1KCU - chains L and H; structure by X-ray diffraction, 2.20 A resolution.

# Chain L
Protein: PC287 immunoglobulin
Organism: Mus musculus
Notes: fragment: light chain
UniProtKB: P01837 (KAC_MOUSE); residues 109-214 here correspond to UniProt positions 1-106 (UniProt number = residue number - 108)
Chain sequence (214 residues; row label = number of the first residue in the row):
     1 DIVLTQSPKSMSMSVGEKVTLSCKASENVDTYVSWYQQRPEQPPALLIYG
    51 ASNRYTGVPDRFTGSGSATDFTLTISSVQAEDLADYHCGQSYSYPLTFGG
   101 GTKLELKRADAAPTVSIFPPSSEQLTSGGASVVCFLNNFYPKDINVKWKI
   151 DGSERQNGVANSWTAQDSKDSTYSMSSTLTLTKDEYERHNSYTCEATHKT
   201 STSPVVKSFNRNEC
Disulfides: C23-C88, C134-C194

# Chain H
Protein: PC287 immunoglobulin
Organism: Mus musculus
Notes: fragment: heavy chain
UniProtKB: Q9R1A4 (Q9R1A4_MOUSE); aligned to UniProt positions 1-216 over residues 2-217 (the alignment contains insertions or deletions, so no single offset holds)
Chain sequence (217 residues; numbered 1 to 217; the number before each row is that of its first residue):
     1 QVKLQQSGPGLVKPSQSLSLTCTVTGYSITSDYAWNWIRQFPGNKLEWMA
    51 YISYSGSTTYNPSLKSRISITRDTSKNQFFLQLNSVTTEDTAIYYCARGG
   101 TGFDYWGAGTTLTVSAAATTPPSVYPLAPGSATAAASMVTLGCLVKGYFP
   151 EPVTVTWNSGALSSGVHTFPAVLQSDLYTLSSSVTVPSSPWPSETVTCNV
   201 AHPASSTKVDKKIVPRD
Disulfides: C22-C96, C143-C198

# Chain L / chain H interface
Pairs across the interface (62; chain L residue first):
  S34(L) with G102(H)
  Y36(L) with G102(H); F103(H), hydrogen bond (side chain-backbone); W106(H), hydrophobic
  Q38(L) with Q40(H); Y95(H)
  P43(L) with Y95(H), hydrophobic; G107(H)
  P44(L) with W106(H)
  L46(L) with T101(H); F103(H)
  Y55(L) with D104(H); Y105(H)
  D85(L) with N44(H), hydrogen bond
  H87(L) with N44(H), hydrogen bond (side chain-backbone); L46(H)
  Y94(L) with W48(H); Y51(H), hydrophobic
  P95(L) with P62(H)
  L96(L) with W48(H); F103(H), hydrophobic
  F98(L) with L46(H), hydrophobic; F103(H), hydrophobic
  G99(L) with K45(H)
  S116(L) with T140(H)
  F118(L) with L127(H); A128(H); T140(H)
  P119(L) with G130(H)
  P120(L) with R216(H), hydrogen bond (backbone-side chain)
  S121(L) with Y125(H); P126(H)
  E123(L) with Y125(H); P126(H); K211(H), salt bridge
  Q124(L) with Y125(H)
  S127(L) with Y125(H)
  F135(L) with F169(H), hydrophobic; S181(H); S182(H); S183(H)
  N137(L) with H167(H); F169(H); S183(H), hydrogen bond
  N138(L) with H167(H), hydrogen bond
  N161(L) with V172(H)
  S162(L) with F169(H); P170(H), hydrogen bond (side chain-backbone); V172(H)
  W163(L) with P170(H)
  T164(L) with T168(H); F169(H)
  S174(L) with H167(H); F169(H)
  M175(L) with F169(H)
  S176(L) with F169(H); S181(H), hydrogen bond
  T180(L) with Q174(H), hydrogen bond
  K207(L) with T133(H)
  C214(L) with S131(H); R216(H); D217(H), hydrogen bond (side chain-backbone)
Also at the interface, not in a pair above, chain L (43 interface residues in all): Q42, Y49, G100, V115, I117, V133, A160, S208
Also at the interface, not in a pair above, chain H (42 interface residues in all): I38, T59, P129, L141, G142, L144, K146

# In short
The interface between chain L and chain H involves 43 residues on one side and 42 on the other, with 10
hydrogen bonds and 1 salt bridge. Polar pairs include E123(L)-K211(H), Y36(L)-F103(H) and D85(L)-N44(H).
Chain L is PC287 immunoglobulin and chain H is PC287 immunoglobulin, both from Mus musculus; the structure,
Crystal structure of antibody PC287, was determined by X-ray diffraction (same publication as 1KCS and 1KCV).
